Entry 6GOP (X-ray diffraction, 2.90 A resolution); this record covers chains R and S of the 28 polymer chains in the assembly.

[Chain R]
Protein: Proteasome subunit alpha type-5
From: Saccharomyces cerevisiae (strain ATCC 204508 / S288c)
Notes: EC 3.4.25.1
UniProtKB: P32379 (PSA5_YEAST); residues -7 to 252 here correspond to UniProt positions 1-260 (UniProt number = residue number + 8)
Sequence (260 residues; row label = number of the first residue in the row; numbers below 1 keep their minus sign (Met-7 is residue -7)):
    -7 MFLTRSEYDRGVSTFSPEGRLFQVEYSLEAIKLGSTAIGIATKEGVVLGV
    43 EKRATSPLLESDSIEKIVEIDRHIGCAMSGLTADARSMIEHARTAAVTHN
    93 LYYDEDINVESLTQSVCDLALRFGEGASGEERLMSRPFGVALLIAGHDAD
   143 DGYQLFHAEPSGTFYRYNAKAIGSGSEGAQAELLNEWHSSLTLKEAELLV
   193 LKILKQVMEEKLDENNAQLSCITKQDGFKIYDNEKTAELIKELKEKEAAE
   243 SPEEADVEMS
Disordered / not traced: -7 to 0, 118-124, 243-252

[Chain S]
Protein: Proteasome subunit alpha type-6
From: Saccharomyces cerevisiae (strain ATCC 204508 / S288c)
Notes: EC 3.4.25.1
UniProtKB: P40302 (PSA6_YEAST); residues 0-233 here correspond to UniProt positions 1-234 (UniProt number = residue number + 1)
Sequence (234 residues; numbered 0 to 233; the number before each row is that of its first residue; numbering starts at 0):
     0 MFRNNYDGDTVTFSPTGRLFQVEYALEAIKQGSVTVGLRSNTHAVLVALK
    50 RNADELSSYQKKIIKCDEHMGLSLAGLAPDARVLSNYLRQQCNYSSLVFN
   100 RKLAVERAGHLLCDKAQKNTQSYGGRPYGVGLLIIGYDKSGAHLLEFQPS
   150 GNVTELYGTAIGARSQGAKTYLERTLDTFIKIDGNPDELIKAGVEAISQS
   200 LRDESLTVDNLSIAIVGKDTPFTIYDGEAVAKYI
Disordered / not traced: 0-2
Curated features (UniProtKB/Swiss-Prot):
  - modified residue: Ser13 (Phosphoserine)
  - cross-link: Lys190 (Glycyl lysine isopeptide (Lys-Gly) (interchain with G-Cter in ubiquitin))

[How chain R and chain S interact]
Contacting residue pairs (44; chain R residue first):
  Arg2(R) - Gly7(S)
  Gly3(R) - Gly7(S)
  Ser5(R) - Arg125(S)
  Thr6(R) - Gly7(S)
  Thr6(R) - Gln20(S)
  Phe7(R) - Gln20(S)  hydrogen bond (backbone-side chain)
  Phe7(R) - Tyr23(S)
  Phe7(R) - Ala24(S)  hydrophobic
  Phe7(R) - Leu76(S)  hydrophobic
  Phe7(R) - Arg125(S)
  Phe7(R) - Pro126(S)
  Phe7(R) - Gly128(S)
  Ser8(R) - Tyr23(S)
  Pro9(R) - Tyr23(S)  hydrophobic
  Pro9(R) - Glu26(S)
  Glu10(R) - Glu26(S)
  Glu10(R) - Gln30(S)
  Gly11(R) - Tyr23(S)
  Gly11(R) - Ala27(S)
  Leu13(R) - Arg125(S)
  Gln106(R) - Arg81(S)  hydrogen bond
  Asp110(R) - Arg81(S)  salt bridge
  Leu113(R) - Pro78(S)  hydrophobic
  Leu113(R) - Arg125(S)
  Ser153(R) - Pro78(S)
  Gly154(R) - Pro78(S)
  Thr155(R) - Gln59(S)
  Phe156(R) - Gln59(S)
  Tyr157(R) - Arg50(S)
  Tyr157(R) - Ala52(S)
  Tyr157(R) - Ser56(S)
  Tyr157(R) - Ser57(S)
  Tyr157(R) - Gln59(S)
  Arg158(R) - Ser56(S)
  Arg158(R) - Ser57(S)  hydrogen bond (backbone-backbone)
  Tyr159(R) - Ala52(S)
  Tyr159(R) - Asp53(S)
  Tyr159(R) - Leu55(S)
  Tyr159(R) - Ser56(S)
  Asn160(R) - Leu55(S)  hydrogen bond (backbone-backbone)
  Ala161(R) - Leu55(S)
  Gln172(R) - Asp53(S)  hydrogen bond
  Gln172(R) - Leu55(S)
  Leu176(R) - Leu55(S)  hydrophobic
Also at the interface, not in a pair above, chain R (27 interface residues in all): Glu117, Leu175, Trp179
Also at the interface, not in a pair above, chain S (26 interface residues in all): Asp6, Asn51, Glu54, Lys60, Asp79, Gly123

[In short]
27 residues of chain R face 26 of chain S across their interface; the contacts include 5 hydrogen bonds and 1
salt bridge. Among the polar pairs are Asp110(R)-Arg81(S), Phe7(R)-Gln20(S) and Gln106(R)-Arg81(S).
Chain R is Proteasome subunit alpha type-5 and chain S is Proteasome subunit alpha type-6, both from
Saccharomyces cerevisiae (strain ATCC 204508 / S288c); the structure, Yeast 20S Proteasome in complex with
Homosalinosporamide A, was determined by X-ray diffraction.
